PDB entry 5MW6 | X-ray diffraction, 1.65 A resolution | chains A and B

== Chain A (and B) ==
Protein: B-cell lymphoma 6 protein
Organism: Homo sapiens
Notes: chain B of this document is another copy of the same molecule, construct and numbering; everything in this record applies to it too
UniProt: P41182 (BCL6_HUMAN); residue numbers follow UniProt; this construct covers 5-129
Sequence (126 residues; numbered 4 to 129; the number before each row is that of its first residue):
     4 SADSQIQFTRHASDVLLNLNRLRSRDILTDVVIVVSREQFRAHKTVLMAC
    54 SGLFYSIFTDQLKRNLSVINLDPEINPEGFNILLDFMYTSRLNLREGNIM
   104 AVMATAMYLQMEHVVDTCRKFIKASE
Disordered / not traced: 4-5, 128-129 (chain B: 4-8, 128-129)
Construct notes: expression tag (4); conflict Q8 (Cys in P41182), R67 (Cys in P41182), N84 (Cys in P41182)
Residues lining bound ligands:
  - RC0 (5-chloranyl-N-(4-chlorophenyl)-2-(3,5-dimethylpyrazol-1-yl)pyrimidin-4-amine), molecule 1: N21, R24, L25, R28
  - RC0, molecule 2: M51, A52, C53, S54, G55, Y58, Q113

== Interface between chain A and chain B ==
Residue-residue contacts (78; chain A residue first):
  D6(A) - N96(B)
  D6(A) - L97(B)
  D6(A) - R98(B)  salt bridge
  S7(A) - L95(B)
  S7(A) - N96(B)
  S7(A) - L97(B)  hydrogen bond (backbone-backbone)
  Q8(A) - R94(B)
  Q8(A) - L95(B)
  Q8(A) - N96(B)
  I9(A) - S93(B)
  I9(A) - R94(B)
  I9(A) - L95(B)  hydrogen bond (backbone-backbone)
  I9(A) - F124(B)  hydrophobic
  Q10(A) - S93(B)
  Q10(A) - R94(B)
  F11(A) - F89(B)  hydrophobic
  F11(A) - S93(B)  hydrogen bond (backbone-backbone)
  F11(A) - L95(B)  hydrophobic
  F11(A) - H116(B)
  F11(A) - T120(B)
  R13(A) - H116(B)
  H14(A) - L19(B)
  H14(A) - C53(B)
  H14(A) - F89(B)  hydrogen bond (side chain-backbone)
  H14(A) - M90(B)  hydrogen bond (side chain-backbone)
  H14(A) - S93(B)
  A15(A) - A15(B)
  A15(A) - S16(B)
  A15(A) - S93(B)
  S16(A) - A15(B)
  V18(A) - L19(B)  hydrophobic
  V18(A) - C53(B)  hydrophobic
  L19(A) - H14(B)
  L19(A) - V18(B)  hydrophobic
  N21(A) - A52(B)  hydrogen bond (side chain-backbone)
  L22(A) - T48(B)
  L25(A) - M51(B)  hydrophobic
  L25(A) - Y58(B)  hydrophobic
  R28(A) - Y58(B)  hydrogen bond
  I30(A) - M51(B)  hydrophobic
  I30(A) - Y58(B)
  L31(A) - K47(B)
  L31(A) - T48(B)
  L31(A) - M51(B)  hydrophobic
  L31(A) - F61(B)
  H46(A) - T48(B)
  K47(A) - L31(B)
  T48(A) - L22(B)
  T48(A) - L25(B)
  T48(A) - L31(B)
  T48(A) - H46(B)
  M51(A) - L25(B)  hydrophobic
  M51(A) - I30(B)  hydrophobic
  M51(A) - L31(B)  hydrophobic
  A52(A) - V18(B)
  A52(A) - N21(B)  hydrogen bond (backbone-side chain)
  C53(A) - H14(B)
  C53(A) - V18(B)  hydrophobic
  Y58(A) - R28(B)  hydrogen bond
  T62(A) - I30(B)
  R67(A) - I30(B)
  R67(A) - L31(B)
  F89(A) - F11(B)  hydrophobic
  F89(A) - H14(B)  hydrogen bond (backbone-side chain)
  M90(A) - H14(B)  hydrogen bond (backbone-side chain)
  S93(A) - I9(B)
  S93(A) - Q10(B)
  S93(A) - F11(B)  hydrogen bond (backbone-backbone)
  S93(A) - H14(B)
  S93(A) - A15(B)
  R94(A) - I9(B)
  R94(A) - Q10(B)
  L95(A) - I9(B)  hydrogen bond (backbone-backbone)
  L95(A) - F11(B)  hydrophobic
  L97(A) - I9(B)  hydrophobic
  H116(A) - R13(B)
  T120(A) - I9(B)
  T120(A) - F11(B)
Interface residues without a listed pair, chain A (39 interface residues in all): F61, T92, V117, F124
Interface residues without a listed pair, chain B (38 interface residues in all): D29, T62, T92, V117

== Overview ==
Chain A and chain B form an interface of 39 and 38 residues respectively; the contacts include 13 hydrogen
bonds and 1 salt bridge. Among the polar pairs are D6(A)-R98(B), H14(A)-F89(B) and H14(A)-M90(B). Chain A
binds compound RC0.
Both chains are B-cell lymphoma 6 protein (Homo sapiens). Entry 5MW6 (Crystal structure of the BCL6 BTB-domain
with compound 1) was determined by X-ray diffraction (same publication as 5MW2 and 5MWD).
